PDB entry 8HPO | electron microscopy, 2.60 A resolution | chains C and E of the 11 polymer chains in the assembly

# Chain C
Name: Transcriptional regulatory protein PHO23
Source organism: Saccharomyces cerevisiae (strain ATCC 204508 / S288c)
UniProtKB: P50947 (PHO23_YEAST); residue numbers follow UniProt; this construct covers 1-330
Amino-acid sequence (330 residues; row label = number of the first residue in the row):
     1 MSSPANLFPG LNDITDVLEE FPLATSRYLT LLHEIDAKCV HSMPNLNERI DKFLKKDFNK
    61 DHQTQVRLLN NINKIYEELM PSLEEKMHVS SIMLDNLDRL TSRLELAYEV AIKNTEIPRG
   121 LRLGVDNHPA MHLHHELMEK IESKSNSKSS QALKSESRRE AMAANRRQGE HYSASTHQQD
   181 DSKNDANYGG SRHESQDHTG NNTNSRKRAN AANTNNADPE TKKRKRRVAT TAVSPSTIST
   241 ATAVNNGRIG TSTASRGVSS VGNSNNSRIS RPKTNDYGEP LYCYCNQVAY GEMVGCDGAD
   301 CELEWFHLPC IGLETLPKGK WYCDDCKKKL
Disordered / not traced: 1-3, 57-62, 148-330
UniProt features mapped onto this chain:
  - zinc finger: Pro280 to Lys329 (PHD-type)
  - binding site (Zn(2+)): Cys283, Cys285, Cys296, Cys301, His307, Cys310, Cys323, Cys326
  - site (Histone H3K4me3 binding): Tyr282, Met293, Asp297, Trp305

# Chain E
Name: Transcriptional regulatory protein RXT2
Source organism: Saccharomyces cerevisiae (strain ATCC 204508 / S288c)
UniProtKB: P38255 (RXT2_YEAST); numbering as in UniProt (aligned over 1-430)
Amino-acid sequence (430 residues; row label = number of the first residue in the row):
     1 MTIRSSMKNN AELESKSVLA NESNIISTFT RRIIKEKSGN YQVLKRSLDG KLIYPEATGI
    61 SSNRGNKLLQ RSEVVTRRDL NNSKPMIEQT VFYNGSEHRL LQTNIVTDSR RKRIKFTPDI
   121 NVEPVLVGDE NDIDGSEKED ENITDEYYGE EDDDDLSKLV NVKEILTPIL SLGDIINHKT
   181 ISRTFSSPIL KNLALQIILM IEKEQMSVVR YSQFLEVFLG DHPEPIYESN LNLPSYNHNL
   241 TLPEDRGASD EDDINNKNNI NEVNSNSLST EAGHINNGME EFGEEDPFFA LPRLEQSNAL
   301 LSLLPSSSGS ASISTLTAAE QQQLNEEIES ARQLSQIALQ RNKEFIRNLQ KIRKSVIKAN
   361 RIRGRILNWS REYLGISDDD ITIPVALRVV KRGLISATTN KTTNFEEEIE NTMEDGVVDD
   421 NEPDEEANRA
Disordered / not traced: 1-21, 106-156, 248-285, 306-316, 377-430
Modified / non-standard residues: Thr167 (phosphothreonine; TPO); Ser171 (phosphoserine; SEP)

# Interface between chain C and chain E
Residue-residue contacts (71; chain C residue first):
  Phe8(C) - Ile169(E)  hydrophobic
  Phe8(C) - Leu170(E)
  Phe8(C) - Ser171(E)
  Leu11(C) - Ile169(E)
  Asn12(C) - Pro168(E)
  Asn12(C) - Ile169(E)  hydrogen bond (side chain-backbone)
  Ile14(C) - Phe185(E)  hydrophobic
  Thr15(C) - Ile169(E)
  Thr15(C) - Phe185(E)
  Leu18(C) - Phe185(E)  hydrophobic
  Glu19(C) - Thr184(E)  hydrogen bond
  Phe21(C) - Ala359(E)  hydrophobic
  Pro22(C) - Ile189(E)  hydrophobic
  Leu32(C) - Met200(E)  hydrophobic
  His33(C) - Gln196(E)
  Asp36(C) - Lys203(E)  salt bridge
  Met43(C) - Ser207(E)
  Asn47(C) - Arg210(E)
  Ile50(C) - Arg210(E)
  Ile50(C) - Phe214(E)  hydrophobic
  Asp51(C) - Arg210(E)  salt bridge
  Phe53(C) - Phe214(E)  hydrophobic
  Phe53(C) - Phe218(E)  hydrophobic
  Phe53(C) - Ala299(E)
  Leu54(C) - Gln213(E)
  Leu54(C) - Val217(E)  hydrophobic
  Lys55(C) - Glu224(E)  salt bridge
  Lys56(C) - Asn298(E)
  Gln65(C) - Ser302(E)
  Gln65(C) - Leu303(E)
  Val66(C) - Leu303(E)
  Leu69(C) - Phe218(E)  hydrophobic
  Leu69(C) - Ala331(E)  hydrophobic
  Asn70(C) - Glu327(E)
  Ile72(C) - Phe214(E)  hydrophobic
  Asn73(C) - Glu327(E)
  Asn73(C) - Ser330(E)  hydrogen bond
  Asn73(C) - Ala331(E)  hydrogen bond (side chain-backbone)
  Asn73(C) - Leu334(E)
  Tyr76(C) - Tyr211(E)
  Tyr76(C) - Ser335(E)
  Tyr76(C) - Ala338(E)  hydrophobic
  Glu77(C) - Leu334(E)
  Met80(C) - Ile337(E)  hydrophobic
  Met80(C) - Arg341(E)  hydrogen bond (backbone-side chain)
  Leu83(C) - Asn342(E)
  Lys86(C) - Phe345(E)
  Met87(C) - Arg341(E)
  Met87(C) - Glu344(E)
  Met87(C) - Asn348(E)
  Ser90(C) - Phe345(E)
  Ser90(C) - Asn348(E)
  Ser90(C) - Ile352(E)
  Met93(C) - Ile352(E)  hydrophobic
  Leu94(C) - Lys351(E)
  Leu94(C) - Ile352(E)  hydrophobic
  Leu97(C) - Ile352(E)  hydrophobic
  Thr101(C) - Ser355(E)  hydrogen bond
  Leu104(C) - Ala359(E)  hydrophobic
  Leu104(C) - Ile362(E)  hydrophobic
  Glu105(C) - Lys358(E)
  Tyr108(C) - Ile362(E)  hydrophobic
  Tyr108(C) - Ile366(E)  hydrophobic
  Tyr108(C) - Trp369(E)
  Glu116(C) - Leu172(E)
  Ile117(C) - Ile366(E)  hydrophobic
  Ile117(C) - Trp369(E)  hydrophobic
  Pro118(C) - Leu172(E)
  Leu121(C) - Trp369(E)
  Leu121(C) - Glu372(E)
  Arg122(C) - Trp369(E)
Other interface residues (no listed pair), chain C (53 interface residues in all): Leu7, Thr25, Leu29, Leu46, Gln63, Leu79, Glu84, Ser91
Other interface residues (no listed pair), chain E (55 interface residues in all): Ile175, Ile181, Leu190, Leu193, Gln323, Ile328, Leu349, Val356, Arg363, Arg365, Tyr373

# Summary
The interface between chain C and chain E involves 53 residues on one side and 55 on the other; the contacts
include 6 hydrogen bonds and 3 salt bridges. Polar pairs include Asp36(C)-Lys203(E), Asp51(C)-Arg210(E) and
Lys55(C)-Glu224(E). UniProt lists 8 Zn2+-binding residues on chain C.
Here chain C is Transcriptional regulatory protein PHO23 and chain E is Transcriptional regulatory protein
RXT2, both from Saccharomyces cerevisiae (strain ATCC 204508 / S288c). Entry 8HPO (Cryo-EM structure of a
SIN3/HDAC complex from budding yeast) was determined by electron microscopy.
